Entry 5XKG (X-ray diffraction, 2.20 A resolution); this record covers chains B and E of the 6 polymer chains in the assembly.

== Chain B ==
Protein: Tubulin beta chain
Source organism: Sus scrofa
Reference sequence: A0A287AGU7 (A0A287AGU7_PIG); residue numbers follow UniProt; this construct covers 1-445
Chain sequence (445 residues; each row starts with the number of its first residue):
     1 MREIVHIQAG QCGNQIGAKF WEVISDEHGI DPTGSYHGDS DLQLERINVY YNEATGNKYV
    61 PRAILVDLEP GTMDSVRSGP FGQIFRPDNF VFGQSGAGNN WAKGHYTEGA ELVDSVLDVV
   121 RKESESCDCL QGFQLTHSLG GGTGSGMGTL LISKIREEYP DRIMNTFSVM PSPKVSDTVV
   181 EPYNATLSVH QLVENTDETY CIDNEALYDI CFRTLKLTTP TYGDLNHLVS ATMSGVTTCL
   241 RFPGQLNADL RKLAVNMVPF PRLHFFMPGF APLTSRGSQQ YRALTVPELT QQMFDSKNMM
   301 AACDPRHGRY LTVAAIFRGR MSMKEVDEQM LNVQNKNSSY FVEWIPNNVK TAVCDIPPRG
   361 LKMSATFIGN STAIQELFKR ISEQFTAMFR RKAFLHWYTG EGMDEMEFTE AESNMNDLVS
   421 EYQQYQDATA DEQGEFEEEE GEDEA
Not modelled in the structure: 429-445
Ion coordination: Mg2+: Gln-11 (together with GDP)
Ligand contacts:
  - 890 (4-[(3-azanyl-4-methoxy-phenyl)-methyl-amino]chromen-2-one): Cys-239, Leu-240, Leu-246, Ala-248, Asp-249, Lys-252, Leu-253, Asn-256, Met-257, Thr-312, Val-313, Ala-314, Ala-315, Ile-316, Asn-348, Lys-350, Thr-351, Ala-352
  - GDP (guanosine-5'-diphosphate): Gly-10, Gln-11, Cys-12, Gln-15, Ile-16, Asp-67, Asn-99, Ser-138, Gly-140, Gly-141, Gly-142, Thr-143, Gly-144, Ser-145, Val-169, Pro-171, Val-175, Asp-177, Glu-181, Asn-204, Leu-207, Tyr-222, Leu-225, Asn-226

== Chain E ==
Protein: Stathmin-4
Source organism: Rattus norvegicus
Reference sequence: P63043 (STMN4_RAT); residues 5-145 here correspond to UniProt positions 49-189 (UniProt number = residue number + 44)
Chain sequence (143 residues; numbered 3 to 145; the number before each row is that of its first residue):
     3 MADMEVIELN KCTSGQSFEV ILKPPSFDGV PEFNASLPRR RDPSLEEIQK KLEAAEERRK
    63 YQEAELLKHL AEKREHEREV IQKAIEENNN FIKMAKEKLA QKMESNKENR EAHLAAMLER
   123 LQEKDKHAEE VRKNKELKEE ASR
Not modelled in the structure: 3-5, 29-43, 142-145
Sequence notes: expression tag (3-4)

== Interface between chain B and chain E ==
Residue-residue contacts (27):
  His-105(B) / Lys-75(E)
  Tyr-106(B) / His-78(E)  hydrogen bond
  Tyr-106(B) / Glu-79(E)
  Tyr-106(B) / Val-82(E)  hydrophobic
  Tyr-106(B) / Ile-83(E)
  Leu-150(B) / Glu-79(E)
  Ser-153(B) / Leu-72(E)
  Ser-153(B) / Lys-75(E)
  Ser-153(B) / Arg-76(E)  hydrogen bond
  Lys-154(B) / Arg-76(E)
  Lys-154(B) / Glu-79(E)  salt bridge
  Arg-156(B) / Leu-68(E)
  Glu-157(B) / Leu-69(E)
  Glu-157(B) / Leu-72(E)
  Glu-157(B) / Arg-76(E)  salt bridge
  Pro-160(B) / Glu-65(E)
  Pro-160(B) / Leu-68(E)  hydrophobic
  Gln-191(B) / Lys-75(E)  hydrogen bond
  Thr-399(B) / Glu-89(E)
  Glu-401(B) / Val-82(E)
  Glu-401(B) / Ala-86(E)
  Gly-402(B) / Val-82(E)
  Gly-402(B) / Lys-85(E)
  Gly-402(B) / Ala-86(E)
  Met-403(B) / Val-82(E)
  Asp-404(B) / Lys-85(E)  salt bridge
  Glu-407(B) / His-78(E)  salt bridge
Interface residues without a listed pair, chain B (17 interface residues in all): Thr-107, Gly-400
Interface residues without a listed pair, chain E (14 interface residues in all): Ala-73

== Overview ==
The interface between chain B and chain E involves 17 residues on one side and 14 on the other, with 3
hydrogen bonds and 4 salt bridges. Among the polar pairs are Lys-154(B)/Glu-79(E), Glu-157(B)/Arg-76(E) and
Asp-404(B)/Lys-85(E). Bound to chain B: GDP and compound 890.
Chain B is Tubulin beta chain (Sus scrofa) and chain E is Stathmin-4 (Rattus norvegicus); the structure,
Crystal structure of T2R-TTL-CH1 complex, was determined by X-ray diffraction.
